6PC0 - chains A and B; structure by X-ray diffraction, 1.70 A resolution.

# Chain A (and B)
Protein: Guanosine pentaphosphate phosphohydrolase
Source organism: Helicobacter pylori (strain G27)
Notes: chain B of this document is another copy of the same molecule, construct and numbering; everything in this record applies to it too
UniProt: B5ZA44 (B5ZA44_HELPG); residue numbers follow UniProt; this construct covers 2-484
Amino-acid sequence (495 residues; each row starts with the number of its first residue; numbers below 1 keep their minus sign (Met-10 is residue -10)):
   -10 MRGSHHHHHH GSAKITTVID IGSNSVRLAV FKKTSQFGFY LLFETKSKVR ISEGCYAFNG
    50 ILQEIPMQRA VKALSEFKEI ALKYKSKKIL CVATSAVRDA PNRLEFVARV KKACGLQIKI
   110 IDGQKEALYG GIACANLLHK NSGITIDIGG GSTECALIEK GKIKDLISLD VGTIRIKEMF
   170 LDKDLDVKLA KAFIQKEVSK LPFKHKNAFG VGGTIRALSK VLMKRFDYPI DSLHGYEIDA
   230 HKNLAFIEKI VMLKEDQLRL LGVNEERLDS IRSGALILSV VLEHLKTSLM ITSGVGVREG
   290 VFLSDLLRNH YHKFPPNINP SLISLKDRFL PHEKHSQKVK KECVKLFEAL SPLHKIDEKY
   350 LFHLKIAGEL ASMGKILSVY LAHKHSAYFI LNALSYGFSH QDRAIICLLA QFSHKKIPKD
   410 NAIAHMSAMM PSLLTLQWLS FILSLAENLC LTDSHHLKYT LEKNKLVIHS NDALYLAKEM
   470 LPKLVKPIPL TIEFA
Unresolved in the structure: -10 to 1, 171-175 (chain B: -10 to 0)
Differences from the reference sequence: initiating methionine (-10); expression tag (-9 to 1)
Residues lining bound ligands:
  - D-malate (MLT), molecule 1: Asn13, Ser14, Arg16, Lys35, Lys37, Gly202, Thr203, Arg205, Arg256, Ser259
  - D-malate (MLT), molecule 2: Leu319, His321, His324, Ser325, Ser361, Lys364

# Interface between chain A and chain B
Pairs across the interface (90):
  Tyr29(A) - Lys364(B)
  Tyr29(A) - Ile365(B)
  Leu30(A) - Val368(B)
  Leu31(A) - Lys364(B)
  Leu31(A) - Val368(B)
  Phe32(A) - Val368(B)
  Phe32(A) - Leu440(B)  hydrophobic
  Ser36(A) - Tyr464(B)
  Ser36(A) - Leu465(B)
  Ser36(A) - Glu468(B)  hydrogen bond
  Lys37(A) - Glu468(B)  hydrogen bond (backbone-side chain)
  Arg58(A) - Tyr464(B)
  Lys61(A) - Tyr464(B)
  Glu65(A) - Thr441(B)
  Glu65(A) - Leu463(B)  hydrogen bond (side chain-backbone)
  Glu65(A) - Tyr464(B)  hydrogen bond (side chain-backbone)
  Glu65(A) - Leu465(B)  hydrogen bond (side chain-backbone)
  Phe66(A) - Leu465(B)  hydrophobic
  Glu68(A) - Thr441(B)
  Glu68(A) - Asp442(B)  hydrogen bond (side chain-backbone)
  Ile69(A) - Leu440(B)
  Ile69(A) - Leu465(B)  hydrophobic
  Lys72(A) - Lys323(B)
  Lys72(A) - His324(B)
  Lys72(A) - Cys439(B)  hydrogen bond (side chain-backbone)
  Lys72(A) - Leu440(B)
  Lys72(A) - Thr441(B)  hydrogen bond (side chain-backbone)
  Lys72(A) - Asp442(B)  salt bridge
  Lys74(A) - His321(B)  hydrogen bond
  Asp220(A) - Tyr369(B)
  Asp220(A) - Leu370(B)
  Glu255(A) - Lys472(B)  salt bridge
  Arg317(A) - Ile365(B)  hydrogen bond (side chain-backbone)
  Arg317(A) - Leu366(B)  hydrogen bond (side chain-backbone)
  Phe318(A) - Phe318(B)  hydrophobic
  Phe318(A) - Ile365(B)
  Phe318(A) - Leu366(B)  hydrophobic
  His324(A) - Lys72(B)
  Ile365(A) - Arg317(B)  hydrogen bond (backbone-side chain)
  Ile365(A) - Phe318(B)
  Leu366(A) - Arg317(B)  hydrogen bond (backbone-side chain)
  Leu366(A) - Phe318(B)  hydrophobic
  Leu366(A) - Tyr377(B)  hydrophobic
  Leu366(A) - Phe378(B)  hydrophobic
  Leu366(A) - Ala382(B)  hydrophobic
  Ser367(A) - Asn381(B)
  Val368(A) - Leu30(B)
  Val368(A) - Leu31(B)
  Val368(A) - Phe32(B)
  Val368(A) - Glu33(B)
  Tyr369(A) - Asp220(B)  hydrogen bond (side chain-backbone)
  Tyr369(A) - Ser221(B)
  Leu370(A) - Asp220(B)
  Lys373(A) - Asp220(B)  salt bridge
  Lys373(A) - Tyr377(B)
  Lys373(A) - Asn381(B)  hydrogen bond
  His374(A) - Tyr377(B)  hydrogen bond
  His374(A) - Asn381(B)
  Tyr377(A) - Leu366(B)  hydrophobic
  Tyr377(A) - Lys373(B)  hydrogen bond
  Tyr377(A) - His374(B)  hydrogen bond
  Tyr377(A) - Tyr377(B)  hydrophobic
  Phe378(A) - Leu366(B)  hydrophobic
  Phe378(A) - Phe378(B)  hydrophobic
  Asn381(A) - Ser367(B)
  Asn381(A) - Lys373(B)
  Asn381(A) - His374(B)
  Ala382(A) - Leu366(B)  hydrophobic
  Cys439(A) - Lys72(B)  hydrogen bond (backbone-side chain)
  Leu440(A) - Phe32(B)  hydrophobic
  Leu440(A) - Ile69(B)
  Leu440(A) - Lys72(B)  hydrogen bond (backbone-side chain)
  Thr441(A) - Glu65(B)
  Thr441(A) - Glu68(B)
  Thr441(A) - Lys72(B)
  Asp442(A) - Glu68(B)  hydrogen bond (backbone-side chain)
  Ala462(A) - Glu65(B)
  Leu463(A) - Glu65(B)  hydrogen bond (backbone-side chain)
  Tyr464(A) - Ser36(B)
  Tyr464(A) - Val38(B)
  Tyr464(A) - Arg58(B)
  Tyr464(A) - Lys61(B)
  Tyr464(A) - Glu65(B)  hydrogen bond (backbone-side chain)
  Leu465(A) - Ser36(B)
  Leu465(A) - Glu65(B)  hydrogen bond (backbone-side chain)
  Leu465(A) - Phe66(B)  hydrophobic
  Glu468(A) - Ser36(B)  hydrogen bond
  Glu468(A) - Lys37(B)  hydrogen bond (side chain-backbone)
  Glu468(A) - Glu255(B)
  Lys472(A) - Glu255(B)
Interface residues without a listed pair, chain A (47 interface residues in all): Glu33, Lys35, Val38, Ala62, Leu222, Lys364
Interface residues without a listed pair, chain B (48 interface residues in all): Tyr29, Ala62, Leu222, Ala462

# Summary
Chain A and chain B form an interface of 47 and 48 residues respectively; the contacts include 26 hydrogen
bonds and 3 salt bridges. Polar contacts include Lys72(A)-Asp442(B), Glu255(A)-Lys472(B) and
Lys373(A)-Asp220(B). Ligands of chain A: D-malate.
Both chains are Guanosine pentaphosphate phosphohydrolase (Helicobacter pylori (strain G27)). Entry 6PC0
(Crystal structure of Helicobacter pylori PPX/GppA) was determined by X-ray diffraction, deposited together
with 6PBZ, 6PC1 and 6PC3.
